PDB entry 3OSI | X-ray diffraction, 2.70 A resolution | chain A

# Chain A
Molecule: Peroxisome proliferator-activated receptor gamma
Organism: Homo sapiens
Notes: fragment: ligand binding domain
UniProt: P37231 (PPARG_HUMAN); residues 196-476 here correspond to UniProt positions 224-504 (UniProt number = residue number + 28)
Sequence (285 residues; each row starts with the number of its first residue):
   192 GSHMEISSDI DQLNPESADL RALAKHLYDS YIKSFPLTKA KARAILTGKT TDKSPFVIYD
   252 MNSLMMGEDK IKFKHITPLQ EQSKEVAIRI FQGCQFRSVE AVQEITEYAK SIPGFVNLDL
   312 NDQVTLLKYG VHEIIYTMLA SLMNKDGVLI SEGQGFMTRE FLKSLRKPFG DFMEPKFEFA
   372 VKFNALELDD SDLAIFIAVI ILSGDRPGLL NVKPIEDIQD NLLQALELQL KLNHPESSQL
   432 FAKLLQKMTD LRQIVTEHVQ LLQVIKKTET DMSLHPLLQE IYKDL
Unresolved in the structure: 192-204, 263-274
Construct notes: expression tag (192-195)
Ligand contacts: 4,4'-propane-2,2-diylbis(2,6-dichlorophenol) (XDH): Leu228, Gly284, Cys285, Arg288, Ser289, Ala292, Ile326, Tyr327, Leu330, Leu333, Val339, Leu340, Ile341, Ser342, Glu343, Phe363, Met364
UniProt features mapped onto this chain:
  - motif: Pro467 to Asp475 (9aaTAD)
  - binding site (rosiglitazone): Gln286 to Ser289, His323, His449, Tyr473
  - cross-link: Lys224 (Glycyl lysine isopeptide (Lys-Gly) (interchain with G-Cter in ubiquitin))
Reported in the primary citation:
  - binding site for 4,4'-propane-2,2-diylbis(2,6-dichlorophenol): Ser289, Ser342

# In short
Bound to chain A: 4,4'-propane-2,2-diylbis(2,6-dichlorophenol). From UniProt: 7 rosiglitazone-binding
residues. The paper reports a binding site for 4,4'-propane-2,2-diylbis(2,6-dichlorophenol) at Ser289 and
Ser342.
Chain A is Peroxisome proliferator-activated receptor gamma (Homo sapiens); the structure, Crystal structure
of PPARgamma ligand binding domain in complex with tetrachloro-bisphenol A (TCBPA), was determined by X-ray
diffraction together with 3OSW from the same study.
